PDB entry 2BFB | X-ray diffraction, 1.77 A resolution | chains A and B

# Chain A
Protein: 2-oxoisovalerate dehydrogenase alpha subunit
From: Homo sapiens
Notes: EC 1.2.4.4
UniProtKB: P12694 (ODBA_HUMAN); residues 1-400 here correspond to UniProt positions 46-445 (UniProt number = residue number + 45)
Sequence (400 residues; row label = number of the first residue in the row):
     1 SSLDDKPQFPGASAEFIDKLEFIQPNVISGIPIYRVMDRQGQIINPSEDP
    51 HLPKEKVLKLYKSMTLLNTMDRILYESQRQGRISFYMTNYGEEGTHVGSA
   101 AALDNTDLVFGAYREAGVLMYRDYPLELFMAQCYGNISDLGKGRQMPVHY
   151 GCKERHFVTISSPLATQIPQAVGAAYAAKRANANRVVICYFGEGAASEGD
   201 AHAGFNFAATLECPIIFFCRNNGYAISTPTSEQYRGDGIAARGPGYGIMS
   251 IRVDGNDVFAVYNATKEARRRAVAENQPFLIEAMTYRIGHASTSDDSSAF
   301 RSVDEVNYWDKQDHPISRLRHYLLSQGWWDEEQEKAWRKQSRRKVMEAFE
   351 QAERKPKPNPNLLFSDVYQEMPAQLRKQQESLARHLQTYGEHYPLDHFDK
Not modelled in the structure: 1-5, 288-312
Differences from the reference sequence: engineered mutation Ala-112 (Gln157 in P12694); conflict Ala-291 (His336 in P12694), Phe-300 (Tyr345 in P12694)
Metal / ion sites: K+: Ser-161, Pro-163, Thr-166, Gln-167; Mn2+: Glu-193, Asn-222, Tyr-224 (together with thiamine diphosphate)
Ligand contacts: thiamine diphosphate (TPP): Glu-92, Tyr-113, Arg-114, Ser-162, Pro-163, Leu-164, Gly-192, Glu-193, Gly-194, Ala-195, Glu-198, Arg-220, Asn-222, Tyr-224, Ala-225, Ile-226
Swiss-Prot annotation at these positions:
  - binding site (thiamine diphosphate): Tyr-113, Arg-114, Ser-162, Gly-194, Ala-195, Arg-220
  - binding site (K(+)): Ser-161, Pro-163, Thr-166, Gln-167
  - binding site (Mg(2+)): Glu-193, Asn-222, Tyr-224
  - modified residue: Ser-292 (Phosphoserine), Thr-293 (Phosphothreonine), Ser-294 (Phosphoserine), Ser-302 (Phosphoserine), Lys-311 (N6-acetyllysine), Lys-335 (N6-succinyllysine)

# Chain B
Protein: 2-oxoisovalerate dehydrogenase beta subunit
From: Homo sapiens
Notes: EC 1.2.4.4
UniProtKB: P21953 (ODBB_HUMAN); residues 1-342 here correspond to UniProt positions 51-392 (UniProt number = residue number + 50)
Sequence (342 residues; numbered 1 to 342; the number before each row is that of its first residue):
     1 VAHFTFQPDPEPREYGQTQKMNLFQSVTSALDNSLAKDPTAVIFGEDVAF
    51 GGVFRCTVGLRDKYGKDRVFNTPLCEQGIVGFGIGIAVTGATAIAEIQFA
   101 DYIFPAFDQIVNEAAKYRYRSGDLFNCGSLTIRSPWGCVGHGALYHSQSP
   151 EAFFAHCPGIKVVIPRSPFQAKGLLLSCIEDKNPCIFFEPKILYRAAAEE
   201 VPIEPYNIPLSQAEVIQEGSDVTLVAWGTQVHVIREVASMAKEKLGVSCE
   251 VIDLRTIIPWDVDTICKSVIKTGRLLISHEAPLTGGFASEISSTVQEECF
   301 LNLEAPISRVCGYDTPFPHIFEPFYIPDKWKCYDALRKMINY
Not modelled in the structure: 1-13
Metal / ion sites: K+: Gly-128, Leu-130, Thr-131, Cys-178, Asp-181, Asn-183
Ligand contacts: thiamine diphosphate (TPP): Glu-46, Asp-47, Leu-74, Glu-76, Gln-98, Tyr-102
Swiss-Prot annotation at these positions:
  - binding site (thiamine diphosphate): Tyr-102
  - binding site (K(+)): Gly-128, Leu-130, Thr-131, Cys-178, Asp-181, Asn-183
  - modified residue (N6-acetyllysine): Lys-182, Lys-191

# Interface between chain A and chain B
Contacting residue pairs (89; chain A residue first):
  Phe-110(A) / Tyr-117(B)
  Leu-140(A) / Ser-121(B)
  Leu-140(A) / Gly-122(B)
  Gly-141(A) / Ser-121(B)
  Gly-141(A) / Gly-122(B)
  Lys-142(A) / Gly-122(B)
  Arg-144(A) / Tyr-119(B)  hydrogen bond (side chain-backbone)
  Arg-144(A) / Gly-122(B)
  Gln-145(A) / Arg-120(B)  hydrogen bond (side chain-backbone)
  Gly-151(A) / Leu-124(B)
  Cys-152(A) / Phe-125(B)
  Lys-153(A) / Leu-124(B)
  Lys-153(A) / Phe-125(B)
  Phe-157(A) / Phe-125(B)
  Val-158(A) / Tyr-117(B)
  Val-158(A) / Phe-125(B)  hydrophobic
  Thr-159(A) / Arg-120(B)
  Thr-159(A) / Ser-121(B)
  Thr-159(A) / Phe-125(B)
  Ser-161(A) / Glu-113(B)  hydrogen bond
  Ser-161(A) / Arg-120(B)
  Pro-163(A) / Asn-112(B)
  Pro-163(A) / Glu-113(B)
  Thr-166(A) / Asp-108(B)
  Thr-166(A) / Gln-109(B)  hydrogen bond (backbone-side chain)
  Thr-166(A) / Glu-113(B)  hydrogen bond
  Pro-169(A) / Gly-81(B)
  Pro-169(A) / Phe-82(B)
  Pro-169(A) / Gln-109(B)
  Gln-170(A) / Gly-81(B)
  Gln-170(A) / Ile-84(B)
  Gln-170(A) / Gly-85(B)
  Gln-170(A) / Gln-109(B)  hydrogen bond
  Gln-170(A) / Glu-113(B)  hydrogen bond
  Gln-170(A) / Tyr-117(B)  hydrogen bond
  Val-172(A) / Phe-82(B)  hydrophobic
  Gly-173(A) / Phe-82(B)
  Gly-173(A) / Gly-85(B)
  Gly-173(A) / Ile-86(B)
  Ala-174(A) / Gly-85(B)
  Ala-174(A) / Ile-86(B)
  Ala-174(A) / Thr-89(B)
  Tyr-176(A) / Asp-67(B)  hydrogen bond (side chain-backbone)
  Tyr-176(A) / Phe-70(B)
  Tyr-176(A) / Phe-82(B)  hydrophobic
  Ala-177(A) / Thr-89(B)
  Arg-180(A) / Pro-39(B)  hydrogen bond (side chain-backbone)
  Arg-180(A) / Thr-40(B)
  Arg-180(A) / Val-42(B)
  Arg-180(A) / Asp-67(B)  salt bridge
  Arg-180(A) / Arg-68(B)
  Gly-199(A) / Gln-77(B)
  Asp-200(A) / Gln-77(B)  hydrogen bond
  Asp-200(A) / Gln-109(B)  hydrogen bond
  Ala-203(A) / Cys-75(B)  hydrophobic
  Ala-203(A) / Gly-78(B)
  Asn-206(A) / Pro-73(B)
  Phe-207(A) / Thr-72(B)
  Phe-207(A) / Pro-73(B)
  Phe-207(A) / Cys-75(B)
  Phe-207(A) / Gly-78(B)
  Phe-207(A) / Ile-79(B)
  Phe-207(A) / Phe-82(B)  hydrophobic
  Thr-210(A) / Pro-73(B)
  Leu-211(A) / Phe-70(B)  hydrophobic
  Leu-211(A) / Asn-71(B)
  Leu-211(A) / Phe-82(B)  hydrophobic
  Leu-363(A) / Tyr-119(B)  hydrogen bond (backbone-side chain)
  Ser-365(A) / Tyr-119(B)
  Asp-366(A) / Arg-118(B)
  Asp-366(A) / Tyr-119(B)  hydrogen bond (backbone-backbone)
  Asp-366(A) / Gly-122(B)
  Asp-366(A) / Asp-123(B)
  Val-367(A) / Tyr-119(B)  hydrophobic
  Val-367(A) / Pro-158(B)  hydrophobic
  Val-367(A) / Gly-159(B)
  Tyr-368(A) / Arg-118(B)
  Tyr-368(A) / Gly-159(B)  hydrogen bond (side chain-backbone)
  Tyr-368(A) / Ile-160(B)  hydrogen bond (side chain-backbone)
  Tyr-368(A) / Lys-161(B)
  Tyr-368(A) / Asn-183(B)
  Gln-369(A) / Arg-118(B)
  Gln-369(A) / Lys-182(B)
  Gln-369(A) / Asn-183(B)  hydrogen bond (backbone-side chain)
  Glu-370(A) / Lys-161(B)  salt bridge
  Glu-370(A) / Asn-183(B)  hydrogen bond
  Pro-372(A) / Pro-259(B)  hydrophobic
  Gln-374(A) / Val-262(B)
  Lys-377(A) / Glu-298(B)  salt bridge
Also at the interface, not in a pair above, chain A (41 interface residues in all): Leu-362
Also at the interface, not in a pair above, chain B (45 interface residues in all): Val-88, Ala-115, Cys-157, Ile-258

# Summary
41 residues of chain A face 45 of chain B across their interface; the contacts include 18 hydrogen bonds and 3
salt bridges. Among the polar pairs are Arg-180(A)/Asp-67(B), Glu-370(A)/Lys-161(B) and Lys-377(A)/Glu-298(B).
Thiamine diphosphate is bound between chain A and chain B.
Chain A is 2-oxoisovalerate dehydrogenase alpha subunit and chain B is 2-oxoisovalerate dehydrogenase beta
subunit, both from Homo sapiens; the structure, Reactivity modulation of human branched-chain alpha-ketoacid
dehydrogenase by an internal molecular switch, was determined by X-ray diffraction together with 1WCI, 2BEU,
2BEV, 2BEW, 2BFC, 2BFD, 2BFE and 2BFF from the same study.
